1A4S - chains B and C of the 4 polymer chains in the assembly; structure by X-ray diffraction, 2.10 A resolution.

Chain B (and C):
Name: Betaine aldehyde dehydrogenase
From: Gadus callarias
Notes: EC 1.2.1.8; chain C of this document is another copy of the same molecule, construct and numbering; everything in this record applies to it too
Reference sequence: P56533 (BADH_GADCA); residues 1-503 here = UniProt positions 1-503
Chain sequence (503 residues; numbered 1 to 503; the number before each row is that of its first residue):
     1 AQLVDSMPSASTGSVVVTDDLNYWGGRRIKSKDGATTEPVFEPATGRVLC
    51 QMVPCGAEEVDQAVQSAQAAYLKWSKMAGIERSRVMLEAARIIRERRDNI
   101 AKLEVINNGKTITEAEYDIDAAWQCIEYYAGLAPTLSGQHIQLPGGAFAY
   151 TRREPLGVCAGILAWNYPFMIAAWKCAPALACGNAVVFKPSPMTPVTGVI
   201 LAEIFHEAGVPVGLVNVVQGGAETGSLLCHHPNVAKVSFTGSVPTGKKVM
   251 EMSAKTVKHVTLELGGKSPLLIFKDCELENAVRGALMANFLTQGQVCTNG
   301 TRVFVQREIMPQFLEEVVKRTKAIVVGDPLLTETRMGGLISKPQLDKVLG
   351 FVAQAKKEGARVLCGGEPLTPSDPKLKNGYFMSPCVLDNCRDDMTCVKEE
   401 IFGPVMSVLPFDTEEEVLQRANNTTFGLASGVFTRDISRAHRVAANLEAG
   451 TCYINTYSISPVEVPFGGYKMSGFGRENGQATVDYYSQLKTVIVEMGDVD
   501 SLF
UniProt features mapped onto this chain:
  - active site: Glu263 (Proton acceptor), Cys297 (Nucleophile)
  - binding site (NAD(+)): Lys189, Gly241 to Thr245, Glu400
  - site: Asn166 (Transition state stabilizer)

How chain B and chain C interact:
Contacting residue pairs (44; chain B residue first):
  Ala78(B) with Leu143(C); Pro144(C)
  Ile80(B) with Pro144(C), hydrophobic
  Glu81(B) with Pro144(C)
  Ser137(B) with Gln139(C), hydrogen bond; His140(C); Ile141(C)
  Gly138(B) with Gln139(C); His140(C), hydrogen bond (backbone-backbone)
  Gln139(B) with Ser137(C), hydrogen bond; Gly138(C); His140(C)
  His140(B) with Ser137(C); Gly138(C), hydrogen bond (backbone-backbone); Gln139(C); Tyr150(C); Thr151(C); Arg152(C)
  Ile141(B) with Ser137(C)
  Gln142(B) with Arg152(C), hydrogen bond; Arg153(C), hydrogen bond (side chain-backbone)
  Leu143(B) with Ala78(C)
  Pro144(B) with Ala78(C); Ile80(C), hydrophobic; Glu81(C)
  Tyr150(B) with His140(C)
  Thr151(B) with His140(C)
  Arg152(B) with His140(C); Gln142(C)
  Arg153(B) with Gln142(C), hydrogen bond (backbone-side chain)
  Arg435(B) with Arg435(C); Asp436(C), salt bridge; Ile437(C), hydrogen bond (backbone-backbone); Ser438(C), hydrogen bond
  Asp436(B) with Arg435(C), salt bridge
  Ile437(B) with Arg435(C), hydrogen bond (backbone-backbone); Ala440(C), hydrophobic; Ile454(C), hydrophobic; Asn455(C)
  Ser438(B) with Arg435(C), hydrogen bond
  Ala440(B) with Ile437(C), hydrophobic
  His441(B) with His441(C), hydrogen bond
  Ile454(B) with Ile437(C), hydrophobic
  Asn455(B) with Ile437(C)
Also at the interface, not in a pair above, chain B (26 interface residues in all): Leu136, Gly145, Thr434
Also at the interface, not in a pair above, chain C (26 interface residues in all): Leu136, Gly145, Thr434

Summary:
The chain B/chain C interface involves 26 residues from each chain; the contacts include 12 hydrogen bonds and
2 salt bridges. Among the polar pairs are Arg435(B)-Asp436(C), Ser137(B)-Gln139(C) and Gln142(B)-Arg152(C).
Chain B and chain C are both Betaine aldehyde dehydrogenase (Gadus callarias); the structure, Betaine aldehyde
dehydrogenase from cod liver, was determined by X-ray diffraction together with 1BPW from the same study.
